PDB entry 9JTO | electron microscopy, 3.30 A resolution | chain A

[Chain A]
Name: Glucose-6-phosphatase catalytic subunit 1, GSlinker-HRV3C-GFP-twin strep
Source organism: Homo sapiens
Notes: EC 3.1.3.9
UniProtKB: P35575 (G6PC1_HUMAN); residues 1-357 carry their UniProt numbers (357 of 648 residues fall inside the UniProt entry; the rest is not from it)
Sequence (648 residues; each row starts with the number of its first residue):
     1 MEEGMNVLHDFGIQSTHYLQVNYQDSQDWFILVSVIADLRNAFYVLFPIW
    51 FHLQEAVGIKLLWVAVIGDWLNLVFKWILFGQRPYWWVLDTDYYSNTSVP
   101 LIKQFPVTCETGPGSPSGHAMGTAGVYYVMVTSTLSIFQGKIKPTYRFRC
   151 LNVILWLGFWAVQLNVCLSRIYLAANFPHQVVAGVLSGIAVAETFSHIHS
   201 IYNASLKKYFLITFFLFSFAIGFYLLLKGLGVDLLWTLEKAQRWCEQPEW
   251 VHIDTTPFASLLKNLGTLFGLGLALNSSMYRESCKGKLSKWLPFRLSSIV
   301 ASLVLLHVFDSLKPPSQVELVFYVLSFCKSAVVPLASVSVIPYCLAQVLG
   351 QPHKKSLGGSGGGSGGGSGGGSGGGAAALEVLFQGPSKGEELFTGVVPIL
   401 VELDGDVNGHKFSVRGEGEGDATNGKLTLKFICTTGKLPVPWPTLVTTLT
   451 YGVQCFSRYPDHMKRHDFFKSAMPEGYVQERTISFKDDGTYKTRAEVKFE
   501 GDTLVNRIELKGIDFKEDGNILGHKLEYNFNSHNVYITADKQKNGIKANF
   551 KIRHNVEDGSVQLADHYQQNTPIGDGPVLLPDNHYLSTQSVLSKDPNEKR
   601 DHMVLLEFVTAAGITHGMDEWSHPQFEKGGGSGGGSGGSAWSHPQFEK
Not modelled in the structure: 142-146, 352-648
Cystine bridges: Cys109-Cys245
Construct notes: engineered mutation Asn176 (His in P35575)
Residues lining bound ligands:
  - 6-O-phosphono-beta-D-fructofuranose (F6P): Asp38, Asp69, Asn72, Leu73, Lys76, Arg83, Glu110, Pro116, Ser117, Gly118, His119, Arg170, Asn176, Thr255, Ser260
  - phosphatidyl serine (P5S; O-[(R)-{[(2R)-2,3-bis(octadecanoyloxy)propyl]oxy}(hydroxy)phosphoryl]-L-serine): Val35, Ile36, Asp38, Arg40, Asn41, Val45, Tyr127, Asp254, Asp310
From the paper describing this entry:
  - binding site for 6-O-phosphono-beta-D-fructofuranose: Asp38, Leu73
  - post-translational modification sites: Asn96 (citing earlier work)
  - mutagenesis - K76N, S117A, R170Q: abolished catalytic activity
  - mutagenesis - D38A, D69A, R83Q, E110A: decreased catalytic activity
  - mutagenesis - D38A, D69A, K76R, R83K, R83Q: decreased expression
  - catalytic residues: Ser117, His119 (proposed by the authors, not directly observed)
  - mutagenesis - V35C, R40A: decreased stability
  - disease-associated variants - Q20R, R83C, R83I, T108I, H119D, H119L: abolished catalytic activity (citing earlier work)
  - disease-associated variants - P113L, G266V, G270R, G270V: decreased expression (citing earlier work)
  - disease-associated variants - M5R, T16A, T111I, G118D, G125R, R149Q, W236R, A241T, T255I, P257L, A331V: decreased catalytic activity (citing earlier work)
  - disease-associated variants - G118D, A331V: unchanged expression (citing earlier work)
  - mutagenesis - D254A, T255A, K263A: unchanged expression
  - disease-associated variants - C109Y: decreased localization (citing earlier work)
  - disease-associated variants - L211P, L225P, A274T, A274V: decreased stability (proposed by the authors, not directly observed)

[Overview]
Bound to chain A: phosphatidyl serine and 6-O-phosphono-beta-D-fructofuranose. From the paper: catalytic
residues Ser117 and His119; D38A, D69A and R83Q, among others, reduce catalytic activity; 40 substitutions
were tested in all.
Chain A is Glucose-6-phosphatase catalytic subunit 1, GSlinker-HRV3C-GFP-twin strep (Homo sapiens); the
structure, Human glucose 6 phosphate catalytic subunit 1 (hG6PC1) bound with F6P, was determined by electron
microscopy together with 9JTL, 9JTM and 9JTN from the same study.
